PDB entry 1U9V | X-ray diffraction, 2.20 A resolution | chain A

Chain A:
Name: Cathepsin K
Organism: Homo sapiens
Notes: EC 3.4.22.38
UniProtKB: P43235 (CATK_HUMAN); residues -1 to 215 here correspond to UniProt positions 113-329 (UniProt number = residue number + 114)
Amino-acid sequence (217 residues; each row starts with the number of its first residue; numbers below 1 keep their minus sign (Gly-1 is residue -1)):
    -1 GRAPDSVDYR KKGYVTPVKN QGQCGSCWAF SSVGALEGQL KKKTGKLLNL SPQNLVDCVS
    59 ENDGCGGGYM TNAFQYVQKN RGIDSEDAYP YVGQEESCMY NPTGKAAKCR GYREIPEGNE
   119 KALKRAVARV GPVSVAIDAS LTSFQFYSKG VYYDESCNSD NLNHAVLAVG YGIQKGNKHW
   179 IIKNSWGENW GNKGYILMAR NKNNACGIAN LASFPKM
Not modelled in the structure: -1 to 0
Curated features (UniProtKB/Swiss-Prot):
  - active site: Cys25, His162, Asn182
Disulfides: Cys22-Cys63, Cys56-Cys96, Cys155-Cys204
Glycans and other covalent adducts: nvp-abe854 (IHE) linked to Cys25
Small-molecule neighbours: nvp-abe854 (IHE; 6-(cyclohexylamino)-9-[2-(4-methylpiperazin-1-yl)-ethyl]-9H-purine-2-carbonitrile): Gln19, Gly23, Ser24, Trp26, Gly64, Gly65, Gly66, Tyr67, Ala134, Leu160, Asn161, His162, Ala163, Leu209

In short:
Covalently linked nvp-abe854: at Cys25. From UniProt: 3 active-site residues.
Chain A is Cathepsin K (Homo sapiens); the structure, Crystal Structure of the Cysteine Protease Human
Cathepsin K in Complex with the Covalent Inhibitor NVP-ABE854, was determined by X-ray diffraction (same
publication as 1U9W and 1U9X).
